2OMB - chains A and B; structure by X-ray diffraction, 2.90 A resolution.

[Chain A (and B)]
Molecule: Bence Jones KWR Protein - Immunoglobulin Light Chain
Source organism: Homo sapiens
Notes: chain B of this document is another copy of the same molecule, construct and numbering; everything in this record applies to it too
Amino-acid sequence (217 residues; numbered 1 to 217; the number before each row is that of its first residue):
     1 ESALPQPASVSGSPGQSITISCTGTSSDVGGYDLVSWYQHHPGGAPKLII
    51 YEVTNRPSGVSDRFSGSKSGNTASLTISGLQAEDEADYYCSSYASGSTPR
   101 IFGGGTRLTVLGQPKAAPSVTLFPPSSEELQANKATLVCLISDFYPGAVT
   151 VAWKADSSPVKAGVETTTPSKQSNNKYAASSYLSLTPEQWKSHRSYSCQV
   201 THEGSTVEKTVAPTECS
Cystine bridges: Cys22-Cys90, Cys139-Cys198
Modified residues: Glu1 (pyroglutamic acid; PCA)
Ligand contacts: phenol (IPH): Tyr38, His40, Pro46, Tyr89, Phe102

[How chain A and chain B interact]
Contacting residue pairs - 59 pairs, chain A then chain B:
  Tyr38(A) - Phe102(B)  hydrophobic
  His40(A) - Tyr89(B)
  Gly44(A) - Tyr89(B)
  Gly44(A) - Gly104(B)
  Ala45(A) - Gly103(B)
  Ala45(A) - Gly104(B)
  Pro46(A) - Tyr89(B)
  Pro46(A) - Phe102(B)
  Pro46(A) - Gly103(B)
  Lys47(A) - Glu1(B)
  Tyr51(A) - Pro99(B)  hydrophobic
  Pro57(A) - Pro99(B)
  Ser58(A) - Ser97(B)  hydrogen bond
  Tyr89(A) - His40(B)
  Tyr89(A) - Pro46(B)
  Thr98(A) - Leu48(B)
  Thr98(A) - Pro57(B)
  Pro99(A) - Tyr51(B)  hydrophobic
  Arg100(A) - Leu48(B)
  Phe102(A) - Tyr38(B)  hydrophobic
  Phe102(A) - Ala45(B)
  Phe102(A) - Pro46(B)
  Gly103(A) - Ala45(B)
  Gly103(A) - Pro46(B)
  Gly104(A) - Gly43(B)
  Gly104(A) - Gly44(B)
  Gly104(A) - Ala45(B)
  Thr121(A) - Ser126(B)
  Leu122(A) - Ser126(B)
  Phe123(A) - Phe123(B)  hydrophobic
  Phe123(A) - Pro124(B)
  Phe123(A) - Pro125(B)
  Phe123(A) - Ser126(B)
  Phe123(A) - Glu129(B)
  Phe123(A) - Thr136(B)
  Phe123(A) - Val138(B)  hydrophobic
  Pro124(A) - Phe123(B)
  Pro125(A) - Phe123(B)  hydrophobic
  Ser126(A) - Leu122(B)
  Ser126(A) - Pro124(B)
  Glu128(A) - Thr210(B)
  Glu128(A) - Val211(B)
  Glu129(A) - Thr121(B)
  Thr136(A) - Phe123(B)
  Val138(A) - Phe123(B)  hydrophobic
  Val138(A) - Leu140(B)  hydrophobic
  Leu140(A) - Val138(B)  hydrophobic
  Glu165(A) - Gln172(B)
  Glu165(A) - Ser173(B)  hydrogen bond
  Ser170(A) - Thr168(B)
  Tyr182(A) - Leu140(B)  hydrophobic
  Tyr182(A) - Ser142(B)  hydrogen bond
  Tyr182(A) - Gln172(B)  hydrogen bond
  Cys216(A) - Glu215(B)
  Cys216(A) - Cys216(B)  disulfide
  Ser217(A) - Ser127(B)
  Ser217(A) - Leu130(B)
  Ser217(A) - Thr214(B)
  Ser217(A) - Glu215(B)
Other interface residues (no listed pair), chain A (43 interface residues in all): Ala3, Gly43, Leu48, Ser97, Leu137, Thr167, Thr168, Gln172, Ser180, Lys209, Thr210
Other interface residues (no listed pair), chain B (46 interface residues in all): Ser58, Arg100, Glu128, Asp143, Glu165, Ser170, Asn174, Tyr182, Ala212
Cross-chain cystine bridges: Cys216(A)-Cys216(B)

[Overview]
The interface between chain A and chain B involves 43 residues on one side and 46 on the other, with 1
disulfide bond and 4 hydrogen bonds. Polar contacts include Ser58(A)-Ser97(B), Glu165(A)-Ser173(B) and
Tyr182(A)-Ser142(B). Chain A binds phenol.
Both chains are Bence Jones KWR Protein - Immunoglobulin Light Chain (Homo sapiens). Entry 2OMB (Bence Jones
KWR Protein- Immunoglobulin Light Chain Dimer, P3(1)21 Crystal Form) was determined by X-ray diffraction
together with 2OLD and 2OMN from the same study.
